Entry 7XQY (X-ray diffraction, 2.35 A resolution); this record covers chains A and E of the 6 polymer chains in the assembly.

# Chain A
Molecule: Tubulin alpha-1B chain
From: Sus scrofa
UniProtKB: Q2XVP4 (TBA1B_PIG); numbering as in UniProt (aligned over 1-450)
Amino-acid sequence (450 residues; numbered 1 to 450; the number before each row is that of its first residue):
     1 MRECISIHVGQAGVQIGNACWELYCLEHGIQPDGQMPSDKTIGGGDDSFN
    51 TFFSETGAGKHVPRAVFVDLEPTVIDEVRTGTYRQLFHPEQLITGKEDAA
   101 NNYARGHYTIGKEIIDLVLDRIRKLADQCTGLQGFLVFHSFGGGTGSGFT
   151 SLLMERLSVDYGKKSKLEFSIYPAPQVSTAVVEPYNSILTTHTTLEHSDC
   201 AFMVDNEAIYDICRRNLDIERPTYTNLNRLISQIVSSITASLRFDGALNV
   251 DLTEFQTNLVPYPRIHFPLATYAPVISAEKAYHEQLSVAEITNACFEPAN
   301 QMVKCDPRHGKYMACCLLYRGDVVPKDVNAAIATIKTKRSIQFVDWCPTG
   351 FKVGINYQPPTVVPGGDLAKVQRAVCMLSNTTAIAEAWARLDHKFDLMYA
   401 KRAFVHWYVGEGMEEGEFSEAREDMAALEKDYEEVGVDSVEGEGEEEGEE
Unresolved in the structure: 438-450
Bound ions: Ca2+: Asp39, Thr41, Gly44, Glu55
Small-molecule neighbours:
  - GTP (guanosine-5'-triphosphate): Gly10, Gln11, Ala12, Gln15, Ile16, Asp69, Asp98, Ala99, Ala100, Asn101, Asn102, Ser140, Gly142, Gly143, Gly144, Thr145, Gly146, Ile171, Pro173, Val177, Ser178, Thr179, Glu183, Asn206, Tyr224, Leu227, Asn228, Ile231
  - GX5 (2-chloranyl-N-(4-methoxyphenyl)-N-methyl-pyrido[3,2-d]pyrimidin-4-amine): Thr179, Ala180, Val181
UniProt features mapped onto this chain:
  - motif: Met1 to Cys4 (MREC motif)
  - active site: Glu254
  - binding site (GTP): Gly10, Gln11, Ala12, Gln15, Glu71, Ala99, Ser140, Gly143, Gly144, Thr145, Gly146, Thr179, Glu183, Asn206, Tyr224, Asn228, Leu252
  - binding site (Mg(2+)): Glu71
  - modified residue: Lys40 (N6,N6,N6-trimethyllysine), Ser48 (Phosphoserine), Ser232 (Phosphoserine), Tyr282 (3'-nitrotyrosine), Arg339 (Omega-N-methylarginine), Ser439 (Phosphoserine), Glu443 (5-glutamyl polyglutamate), Glu445 (5-glutamyl polyglutamate)
  - cross-link (Glycyl lysine isopeptide (Lys-Gly)): Lys326 (interchain with G-Cter in ubiquitin), Lys370 (interchain with G-Cter in ubiquitin)

# Chain E
Molecule: Stathmin-4
From: Mus musculus
UniProtKB: P63042 (STMN4_MOUSE); residues 5-145 here correspond to UniProt positions 49-189 (UniProt number = residue number + 44)
Amino-acid sequence (143 residues; numbered 3 to 145; the number before each row is that of its first residue):
     3 MADMEVIELNKCTSGQSFEVILKPPSFDGVPEFNASLPRRRDPSLEEIQK
    53 KLEAAEERRKYQEAELLKHLAEKREHEREVIQKAIEENNNFIKMAKEKLA
   103 QKMESNKENREAHLAAMLERLQEKDKHAEEVRKNKELKEEASR
Unresolved in the structure: 3-5, 29-43, 144-145
Construct notes: initiating methionine (3); expression tag (4)

# How chain A and chain E interact
Pairs across the interface - 64 pairs, chain A then chain E:
  His107(A) - Lys53(E)
  His107(A) - Leu54(E)
  Tyr108(A) - Lys53(E)
  Tyr108(A) - Leu54(E)  hydrophobic
  Tyr108(A) - Ala57(E)  hydrophobic
  Thr109(A) - Arg61(E)  hydrogen bond
  Lys112(A) - Leu54(E)
  Lys112(A) - Glu55(E)
  Lys112(A) - Glu58(E)  salt bridge
  Glu155(A) - Ile50(E)
  Glu155(A) - Lys53(E)  salt bridge
  Arg156(A) - Gln51(E)
  Ser158(A) - Asp44(E)
  Val159(A) - Pro45(E)
  Val159(A) - Ser46(E)
  Val159(A) - Leu47(E)
  Glu196(A) - Asp44(E)
  His197(A) - Asp44(E)  salt bridge
  His197(A) - Pro45(E)
  Asp245(A) - Cys14(E)
  Asp245(A) - Ser16(E)
  Ala247(A) - Asn12(E)
  Ala247(A) - Ser19(E)
  Leu248(A) - Ser19(E)
  Pro325(A) - Gln18(E)
  Pro325(A) - Phe20(E)  hydrophobic
  Asn329(A) - Met6(E)
  Asn329(A) - Val8(E)
  Asn329(A) - Phe20(E)
  Asn329(A) - Val22(E)
  Lys336(A) - Leu24(E)
  Asp345(A) - Pro27(E)
  Asp345(A) - Ser28(E)  hydrogen bond (backbone-backbone)
  Trp346(A) - Pro27(E)
  Cys347(A) - Pro27(E)
  Pro348(A) - Lys25(E)
  Pro348(A) - Pro27(E)  hydrophobic
  Thr349(A) - Ile23(E)
  Thr349(A) - Leu24(E)  hydrogen bond (backbone-backbone)
  Thr349(A) - Lys25(E)  hydrogen bond (backbone-backbone)
  Gly350(A) - Val22(E)
  Phe351(A) - Glu21(E)
  Phe351(A) - Val22(E)  hydrogen bond (backbone-backbone)
  Lys352(A) - Phe20(E)
  Lys352(A) - Glu21(E)  salt bridge
  Val353(A) - Ser19(E)
  Val353(A) - Phe20(E)  hydrogen bond (backbone-backbone)
  Gly354(A) - Gln18(E)
  Ile355(A) - Gly17(E)
  Ile355(A) - Gln18(E)  hydrogen bond (backbone-backbone)
  Asn356(A) - Ser16(E)
  Tyr357(A) - Cys14(E)
  Tyr357(A) - Thr15(E)
  Tyr357(A) - Ser16(E)  hydrogen bond (backbone-backbone)
  Tyr357(A) - Gly17(E)
  Tyr357(A) - Gln18(E)  hydrogen bond
  Val409(A) - Gln64(E)
  Gly410(A) - Arg61(E)
  Gly410(A) - Gln64(E)
  Glu411(A) - Arg61(E)  hydrogen bond (backbone-side chain)
  Gly412(A) - Ala57(E)
  Gly412(A) - Arg60(E)  hydrogen bond (backbone-side chain)
  Gly412(A) - Arg61(E)
  Glu414(A) - Arg60(E)  salt bridge
Interface residues without a listed pair, chain A (39 interface residues in all): Leu152, Val328, Ile332, Ala333, Met413
Interface residues without a listed pair, chain E (32 interface residues in all): Pro26

# Summary
The interface between chain A and chain E involves 39 residues on one side and 32 on the other, with 11
hydrogen bonds and 5 salt bridges. Among the polar pairs are Lys112(A)-Glu58(E), Glu155(A)-Lys53(E) and
His197(A)-Asp44(E). Chain A binds GTP and compound GX5.
Chain A is Tubulin alpha-1B chain (Sus scrofa) and chain E is Stathmin-4 (Mus musculus); the structure,
Crystal structure of T2R-TTL-15 complex, was determined by X-ray diffraction.
